PDB entry 7BC3 | electron microscopy, 2.90 A resolution | chains D and A of the 4 polymer chains in the assembly

# Chain D
Molecule: Structural polyprotein
Organism: Kashmir bee virus
Reference sequence: Q80AG2 (Q80AG2_9VIRU); residues 12-69 here correspond to UniProt positions 323-380 (UniProt number = residue number + 311)
Sequence (58 residues; each row starts with the number of its first residue):
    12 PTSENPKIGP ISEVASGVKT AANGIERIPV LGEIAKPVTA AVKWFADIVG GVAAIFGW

# Chain A
Molecule: Structural polyprotein
Organism: Kashmir bee virus
Reference sequence: Q6SQI6 (Q6SQI6_9VIRU); residues 1-208 here correspond to UniProt positions 558-765 (UniProt number = residue number + 557)
Sequence (208 residues; numbered 1 to 208; the number before each row is that of its first residue):
     1 INLSNKTDEN TISFFDSGDP ERMNSEALMR GCGEQIVNLR PLLRTFRTIN DNWSLAANTK
    61 TPITDLTNTA DAEGRDYMSY LSFLYRFYRG GRRYKFFNTT PLKQSQTCYV RSFLIPRNYT
   121 ADEINTDGPS HITYPVINPV HEVEVPFYSQ YRKIPIASTT DKGYDSSLMY YTNVGTQQIV
   181 ARAGNDDFTF GWMIGTPQLQ GITKEVAN

# Interface between chain D and chain A
Pairs across the interface (7):
  Ala33(D) - Val37(A)  hydrophobic
  Asn34(D) - Glu21(A)
  Asn34(D) - Gln35(A)
  Asn34(D) - Val37(A)
  Val41(D) - Arg40(A)
  Glu44(D) - Arg40(A)  salt bridge
  Lys47(D) - Asp187(A)  salt bridge

# Summary
Chain D and chain A each contribute 5 residues to their interface, with 2 salt bridges. Among the polar pairs
are Glu44(D)-Arg40(A) and Lys47(D)-Asp187(A).
Here chain D is Structural polyprotein and chain A is Structural polyprotein, both from Kashmir bee virus.
Entry 7BC3 (Native virion of Kashmir bee virus at acidic pH) was determined by electron microscopy (same
publication as 7BE9, 7BG8 and 7BGK).
